PDB entry 5AXM | X-ray diffraction, 2.21 A resolution | chains B and P of the 3 polymer chains in the assembly

[Chain B]
Protein: tRNA(His)-5'-guanylyltransferase (Thg1) like protein
Organism: Methanosarcina acetivorans
Sequence (251 residues; row label = number of the first residue in the row):
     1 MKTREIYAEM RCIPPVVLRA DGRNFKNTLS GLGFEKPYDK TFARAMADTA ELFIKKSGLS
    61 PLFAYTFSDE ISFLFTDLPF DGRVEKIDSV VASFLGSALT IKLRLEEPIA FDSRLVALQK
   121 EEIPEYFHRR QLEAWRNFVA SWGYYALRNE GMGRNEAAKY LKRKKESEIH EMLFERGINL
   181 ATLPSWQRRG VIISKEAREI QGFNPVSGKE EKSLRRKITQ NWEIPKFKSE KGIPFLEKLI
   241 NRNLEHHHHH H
Unresolved in the structure: 1-2, 242-251
Bound ions: Mg2+ site 1: Asp-21, Gly-22, Asp-69; Mg2+ site 2: Asp-21, Asp-69
What the authors report for this chain:
  - binding site for the 75-nt RNA strand (chain P): Asp-21 to Lys-26, Arg-136, Asn-137, Ser-213, Arg-215
  - mutagenesis - F174A/N179A/R188A, N179A: unchanged catalytic activity with the 75-nt RNA strand (chain P)
  - mutagenesis - F174A/N179A/R188A: decreased catalytic activity on tRNAHisD-1
  - mutagenesis - S213A/R215A, R215A: decreased catalytic activity with the 75-nt RNA strand (chain P)
  - mutagenesis - R198DEL: abolished binding to tRNAPheD1
  - mutagenesis - R198DEL, G202DEL: decreased catalytic activity

[Chain P]
Molecule: 75-nt RNA strand
Sequence (75 nucleotides; row label = number of the first residue in the row):
     2 XGGAUUUAGC UCAGUUGGGA GAGCGCCAGA CUGAAGAUCU GGAGGUCCUG UGUUCGAUCC
    62 ACAGAAUCCC CACCA
Unresolved in the structure: 75-76
Modified residues: GTP (guanosine-5'-triphosphate) at position 2
Bound ions: Mg2+ site 1: GTP_2 (shared with 3 residues of chain A)

[Chain B / chain P interface]
Residue-residue contacts (28):
  Arg-11(B) / A67(P)  salt bridge to the phosphate
  Ser-57(B) / A64(P)  sugar contact
  Gly-58(B) / G51(P)  hydrogen bond to the base
  Gly-58(B) / A64(P)  sugar contact
  Leu-59(B) / A64(P)  sugar contact
  Ser-60(B) / G51(P)  hydrogen bond to the sugar
  Ser-60(B) / U52(P)  hydrogen bond to the sugar
  Asp-77(B) / G51(P)  sugar contact
  Pro-79(B) / G65(P)  sugar contact
  Phe-80(B) / G65(P)  hydrogen bond to the sugar
  Phe-80(B) / A66(P)  phosphate contact
  Asp-81(B) / A66(P)  sugar contact
  Lys-195(B) / U52(P)  hydrogen bond to the phosphate
  Lys-195(B) / G53(P)  salt bridge to the phosphate
  Gly-202(B) / C56(P)  sugar contact
  Phe-203(B) / C56(P)  base contact
  Asn-204(B) / G19(P)  hydrogen bond to the base
  Asn-204(B) / C56(P)  hydrogen bond to the base
  Pro-205(B) / G19(P)  base contact
  Pro-205(B) / C56(P)  base contact
  Glu-211(B) / C56(P)  hydrogen bond to the sugar
  Ser-213(B) / C56(P)  hydrogen bond to the phosphate
  Ser-213(B) / G57(P)  hydrogen bond to the phosphate
  Arg-215(B) / U54(P)  phosphate contact
  Arg-215(B) / U55(P)  salt bridge to the phosphate
  Arg-215(B) / C56(P)  salt bridge to the phosphate
  Arg-215(B) / G57(P)  salt bridge to the phosphate
  Arg-216(B) / G53(P)  phosphate contact
Interface residues without a listed pair, chain B (19 interface residues in all): Ile-200
Interface residues without a listed pair, chain P (13 interface residues in all): C63

[Overview]
The interface between chain B and chain P involves 19 residues on one side and 13 on the other; the contacts
include 10 hydrogen bonds and 5 salt bridges. Among the polar pairs are Gly-58(B)/G51(P), Asn-204(B)/G19(P)
and Asn-204(B)/C56(P). The paper reports a binding site for the 75-nt RNA strand (chain P) at Asp-21(B),
Arg-136(B) and Asn-137(B) among others; S213A/R215A and R215A of chain B reduce catalytic activity with the
75-nt RNA strand (chain P); 6 substitutions were tested in all.
Chain B is tRNA(His)-5'-guanylyltransferase (Thg1) like protein (Methanosarcina acetivorans) and chain P is a
75-nt RNA strand; the structure, Crystal structure of Thg1 like protein (TLP) with tRNA(Phe), was determined
by X-ray diffraction together with 5AXK, 5AXL and 5AXN from the same study.
